Entry 8WFD (electron microscopy, 2.67 A resolution); this record covers chains H and G of the 10 polymer chains in the assembly.

== Chain H (and G) ==
Protein: TdpB
From: Thermus antranikianii DSM 12462
Notes: chain G of this document is another copy of the same molecule, construct and numbering; everything in this record applies to it too
Sequence (375 residues; each row starts with the number of its first residue):
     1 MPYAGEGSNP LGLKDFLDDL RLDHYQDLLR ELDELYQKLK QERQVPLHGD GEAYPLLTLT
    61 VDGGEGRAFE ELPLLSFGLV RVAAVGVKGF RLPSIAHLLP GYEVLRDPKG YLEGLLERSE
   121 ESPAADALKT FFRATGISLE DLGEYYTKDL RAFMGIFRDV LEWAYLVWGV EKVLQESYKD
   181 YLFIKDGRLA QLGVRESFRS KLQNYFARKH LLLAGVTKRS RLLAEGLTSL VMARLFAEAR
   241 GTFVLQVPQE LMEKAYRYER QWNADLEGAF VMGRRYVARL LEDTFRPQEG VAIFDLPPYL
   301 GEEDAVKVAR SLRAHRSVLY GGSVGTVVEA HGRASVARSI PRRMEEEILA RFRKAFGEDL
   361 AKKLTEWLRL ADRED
Disordered / not traced: 1-10, 221-224, 373-375

== How chain H and chain G interact ==
Pairs across the interface - 110 pairs, chain H then chain G:
  Leu11(H) with Arg81(G); Ala337(G), hydrophobic
  Gly12(H) with Arg81(G), hydrogen bond (backbone-side chain)
  Asp15(H) with Ala96(G)
  Phe16(H) with Leu79(G), hydrophobic; Arg81(G); Ala96(G), hydrophobic; His97(G); Met344(G), hydrophobic
  Leu17(H) with Glu347(G); Arg351(G)
  Asp19(H) with Arg118(G), salt bridge
  Leu20(H) with Arg351(G)
  Arg21(H) with Tyr111(G); Arg118(G)
  Leu22(H) with Arg351(G); Phe352(G), hydrophobic; Phe356(G), hydrophobic
  His24(H) with Pro100(G); Tyr102(G); Glu103(G)
  Asp27(H) with Tyr102(G)
  Leu28(H) with Leu74(G); Tyr102(G), hydrophobic
  Leu29(H) with Leu360(G), hydrophobic
  Leu32(H) with Trp367(G)
  Glu70(H) with Trp262(G)
  Leu72(H) with Gly226(G)
  Pro73(H) with Trp262(G), hydrophobic
  Leu74(H) with Leu28(G)
  Leu75(H) with Leu28(G), hydrophobic
  Leu79(H) with Phe16(G), hydrophobic
  Arg81(H) with Leu11(G), hydrogen bond (side chain-backbone); Gly12(G), hydrogen bond (side chain-backbone); Asp15(G), salt bridge
  Ala96(H) with Asp15(G); Phe16(G), hydrophobic
  Leu98(H) with Leu20(G), hydrophobic
  Pro100(H) with His24(G)
  Tyr102(H) with His24(G); Asp27(G), hydrogen bond; Glu31(G), hydrogen bond
  Glu103(H) with Arg21(G), salt bridge; His24(G), salt bridge
  Arg106(H) with Tyr258(G), hydrogen bond (side chain-backbone); Gln261(G); Trp262(G)
  Arg118(H) with Asp19(G), salt bridge
  Asp149(H) with Gln261(G); Asn263(G); Ala264(G), hydrogen bond (side chain-backbone)
  Leu150(H) with Gln261(G)
  Arg151(H) with Trp262(G); Asn263(G)
  Ser220(H) with Glu71(G)
  Gly226(H) with Glu71(G)
  Leu227(H) with Leu72(G)
  Val231(H) with Trp367(G), hydrophobic
  Ala233(H) with Leu370(G)
  Arg234(H) with Glu366(G), salt bridge; Trp367(G); Leu370(G)
  Tyr258(H) with Tyr102(G)
  Gln261(H) with Leu105(G); Arg106(G); Asp149(G); Leu150(G)
  Trp262(H) with Glu70(G); Pro73(G); Leu105(G), hydrophobic; Asp149(G); Leu150(G); Arg151(G)
  Asn263(H) with Asp149(G)
  Ala264(H) with Asp149(G)
  Pro287(H) with Leu370(G)
  Gln288(H) with Leu370(G), hydrogen bond (side chain-backbone); Ala371(G)
  Ala337(H) with Leu11(G), hydrophobic
  Ser339(H) with Leu11(G)
  Ile340(H) with Leu11(G), hydrophobic; Leu13(G); Phe16(G), hydrophobic
  Arg343(H) with Leu13(G)
  Met344(H) with Leu13(G), hydrophobic; Phe16(G), hydrophobic; Leu17(G), hydrophobic
  Glu347(H) with Leu17(G)
  Ile348(H) with Leu20(G), hydrophobic; Leu22(G), hydrophobic; Tyr25(G), hydrophobic
  Arg351(H) with Leu20(G); Leu22(G)
  Phe352(H) with Leu22(G); Tyr25(G), hydrophobic; Leu29(G), hydrophobic
  Phe356(H) with Leu22(G); Gln26(G)
  Leu360(H) with Leu29(G), hydrophobic
  Lys363(H) with Asp33(G)
  Leu364(H) with Leu29(G), hydrophobic
  Trp367(H) with Leu29(G); Leu32(G), hydrophobic; Leu230(G), hydrophobic; Arg234(G)
  Leu370(H) with Arg234(G); Pro287(G); Gln288(G), hydrogen bond (backbone-side chain)
  Ala371(H) with Leu230(G), hydrophobic; Gln288(G)
Interface residues without a listed pair, chain H (76 interface residues in all): Leu13, Asp18, Tyr25, Gln26, Glu31, Tyr36, Phe69, Phe77, Val80, His97, Lys148, Arg257, Arg260, Val336, Ala355, Arg369
Interface residues without a listed pair, chain G (77 interface residues in all): Leu75, Val80, Leu98, Glu120, Glu121, Lys148, Leu227, Val231, Ala233, Arg257, Glu259, Asp265, Val336, Ile340, Arg343, Ile348, Leu364, Arg369

== Overview ==
76 residues of chain H face 77 of chain G across their interface; the contacts include 9 hydrogen bonds and 6
salt bridges. Polar pairs include Asp19(H)-Arg118(G), Arg81(H)-Asp15(G) and Glu103(H)-Arg21(G).
Both chains are TdpB (Thermus antranikianii DSM 12462). Entry 8WFD (The cryo-EM structure of TdpAB in complex
with AMPPNP and DNA) was determined by electron microscopy (same publication as 8Y1K and 8WET).
